Entry 5CNU (X-ray diffraction, 3.40 A resolution); this record covers chains A and B of the 8 polymer chains in the assembly.

== Chain A (and B) ==
Molecule: Ribonucleoside-diphosphate reductase 1 subunit alpha
Source organism: Escherichia coli (strain K12)
Notes: EC 1.17.4.1; chain B of this document is another copy of the same molecule, construct and numbering; everything in this record applies to it too
UniProt: P00452 (RIR1_ECOLI); residue numbers follow UniProt; this construct covers 1-761
Sequence (761 residues; row label = number of the first residue in the row):
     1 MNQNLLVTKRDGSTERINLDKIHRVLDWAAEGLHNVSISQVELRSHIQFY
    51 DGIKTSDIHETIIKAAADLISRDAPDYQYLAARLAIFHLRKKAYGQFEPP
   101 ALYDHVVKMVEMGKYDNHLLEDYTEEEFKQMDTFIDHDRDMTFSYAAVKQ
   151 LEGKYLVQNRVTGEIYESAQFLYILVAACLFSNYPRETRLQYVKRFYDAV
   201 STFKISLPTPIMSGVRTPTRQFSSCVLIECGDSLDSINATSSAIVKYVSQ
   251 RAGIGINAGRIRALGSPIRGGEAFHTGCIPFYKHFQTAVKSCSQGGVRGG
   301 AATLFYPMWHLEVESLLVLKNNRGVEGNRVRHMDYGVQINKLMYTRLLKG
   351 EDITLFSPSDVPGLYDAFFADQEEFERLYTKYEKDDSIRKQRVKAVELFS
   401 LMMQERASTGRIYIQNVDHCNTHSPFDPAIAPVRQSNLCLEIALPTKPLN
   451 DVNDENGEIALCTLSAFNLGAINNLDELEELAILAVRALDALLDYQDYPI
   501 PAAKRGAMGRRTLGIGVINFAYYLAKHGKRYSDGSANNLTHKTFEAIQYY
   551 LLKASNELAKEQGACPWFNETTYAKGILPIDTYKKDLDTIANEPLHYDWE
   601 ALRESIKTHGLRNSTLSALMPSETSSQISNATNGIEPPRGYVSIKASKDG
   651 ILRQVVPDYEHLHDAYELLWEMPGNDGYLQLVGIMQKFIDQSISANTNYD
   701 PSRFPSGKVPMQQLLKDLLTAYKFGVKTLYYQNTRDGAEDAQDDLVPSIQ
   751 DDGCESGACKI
Not modelled in the structure: 1-4, 737-761 (chain B: 1-3, 737-761)
Curated features (UniProtKB/Swiss-Prot):
  - active site: Asn437 (Proton acceptor), Cys439 (Cysteine radical intermediate), Glu441 (Proton acceptor)
  - binding site (ATP): Lys9, Glu15 to Lys21, Thr55, Lys91
  - binding site (GDP): Thr209, Asn437, Glu441, Glu623 to Ser625
  - binding site (dTTP): Asp232 to Leu234, Arg262, Arg269
  - site: Cys225 (Important for hydrogen atom transfer), Cys462 (Important for hydrogen atom transfer), Tyr730 (Important for electron transfer), Tyr731 (Important for electron transfer), Cys754 (Interacts with thioredoxin/glutaredoxin), Cys759 (Interacts with thioredoxin/glutaredoxin)
  - modified residue: Lys283 (N6-acetyllysine)
  - natural variant: Met1 to Asn2 (deletion: In 15% of the chains), Met1 (deletion: In 30% of the chains)
  - mutagenesis: Glu441 (E441A/Q: Loss of activity; E441D: Decrease in activity), Tyr730 (Y730F: Loss of activity), Tyr731 (Y731F: Loss of activity)
Small-molecule neighbours:
  - ADP (adenosine-5'-diphosphate): Tyr155, Pro208, Thr209, Pro210, Ser224, Cys225, Ala252, Gly253, Arg298, Gly299, Gly300, Ala301, Asn437, Leu438, Cys439, Glu441, Leu464, Met620, Pro621, Ser622, Glu623, Thr624, Ser625
  - 2'-deoxyadenosine-5'-diphosphate (DAT): Val7, Lys9, Arg10, Glu15, Arg16, Ile17, Asn18, Lys21, Ile22, Val25, Thr55, Ile58, His59, Ile62, Phe87, Lys91
  - 2'-deoxyguanosine-5'-triphosphate (DGT), molecule 1: Asp232, Ser233, Leu234, Asp235, Ile237, Ile261, Arg262, Pro267, Ile268, Arg269, Ala273, Phe274, His275, Thr276, Phe281
  - 2'-deoxyguanosine-5'-triphosphate (DGT), molecule 2: Ser249, Ser291, Cys292, Gln294
What the authors report for this chain:
  - binding site for ADP: Arg298, Gly299
  - binding site for 2'-deoxyguanosine-5'-triphosphate: Asp232, Leu234, Arg269, His275, Thr276, Cys292, Gln294
  - conformationally variable residues (loop rearrangement, side-chain flip): Ser293, Gln294
  - contacts within the chain: Ser293-Gly300 (hydrogen bond)
  - specificity-determining residues: Ser293, Gln294, Gly299
  - mutagenesis - R298A: decreased catalytic activity on ADP
  - mutagenesis - Q294A: unchanged catalytic activity on ADP/dGTP
  - catalytic residues: Cys225, Glu441 (citing earlier work)
  - mutagenesis - Q294A: increased catalytic activity on GDP/TTP

== How chain A and chain B interact ==
Contacting residue pairs (72):
  Lys114(A) - Gly270(B)  hydrogen bond (side chain-backbone)
  Gln158(A) - Gly271(B)
  Asn159(A) - Gly270(B)  hydrogen bond (side chain-backbone)
  Asn159(A) - Gly271(B)
  Arg160(A) - Gly271(B)  hydrogen bond (backbone-backbone)
  Arg160(A) - Glu272(B)
  Arg160(A) - Ala273(B)
  Arg160(A) - Phe274(B)
  Val161(A) - Gly265(B)
  Val161(A) - Pro267(B)  hydrophobic
  Val161(A) - Ala273(B)
  Pro218(A) - Glu272(B)
  Thr219(A) - Glu272(B)
  Leu234(A) - Val245(B)  hydrophobic
  Leu234(A) - Ser249(B)
  Leu234(A) - Cys292(B)  hydrophobic
  Asp235(A) - Lys246(B)  salt bridge
  Asn238(A) - Ser242(B)  hydrogen bond (side chain-backbone)
  Asn238(A) - Val245(B)
  Asn238(A) - Lys246(B)
  Ser241(A) - His284(B)  hydrogen bond
  Ser242(A) - Asn238(B)  hydrogen bond (backbone-side chain)
  Ser242(A) - Ser242(B)
  Val245(A) - Leu234(B)  hydrophobic
  Val245(A) - Asn238(B)
  Lys246(A) - Asp235(B)  salt bridge
  Lys246(A) - Asn238(B)
  Ser249(A) - Leu234(B)
  Gly265(A) - Val161(B)
  Pro267(A) - Val161(B)  hydrophobic
  Arg269(A) - Ser249(B)  hydrogen bond (side chain-backbone)
  Gly270(A) - Lys114(B)  hydrogen bond (backbone-side chain)
  Gly270(A) - Asn159(B)  hydrogen bond (backbone-side chain)
  Gly271(A) - Gln158(B)
  Gly271(A) - Asn159(B)
  Gly271(A) - Arg160(B)  hydrogen bond (backbone-backbone)
  Glu272(A) - Arg160(B)
  Glu272(A) - Pro218(B)
  Glu272(A) - Thr219(B)
  Ala273(A) - Arg160(B)
  Ala273(A) - Gly295(B)
  Phe274(A) - Arg160(B)
  Phe274(A) - Val161(B)  hydrophobic
  Phe274(A) - Gly295(B)  hydrogen bond (backbone-backbone)
  Thr276(A) - Ser291(B)
  Thr276(A) - Gln294(B)
  Thr276(A) - Gly295(B)
  Pro280(A) - Lys290(B)
  Pro280(A) - Ser291(B)
  Phe281(A) - Ser291(B)
  Lys283(A) - Thr287(B)
  His284(A) - Ser241(B)  hydrogen bond
  His284(A) - His284(B)
  His284(A) - Thr287(B)  hydrogen bond
  His284(A) - Ala288(B)  hydrogen bond (side chain-backbone)
  Thr287(A) - Lys283(B)
  Thr287(A) - His284(B)  hydrogen bond
  Thr287(A) - Thr287(B)  hydrogen bond
  Ala288(A) - His284(B)  hydrogen bond (backbone-side chain)
  Lys290(A) - Pro280(B)
  Ser291(A) - Thr276(B)
  Ser291(A) - Pro280(B)
  Ser291(A) - Phe281(B)
  Gln294(A) - Thr276(B)
  Gly295(A) - Ala273(B)
  Gly295(A) - Phe274(B)  hydrogen bond (backbone-backbone)
  Glu326(A) - Glu326(B)
  Arg331(A) - Glu326(B)  salt bridge
  His332(A) - Glu326(B)  salt bridge
  Asp451(A) - Asn453(B)  hydrogen bond
  Val452(A) - Val452(B)  hydrophobic
  Asn453(A) - Asp451(B)
Also at the interface, not in a pair above, chain A (43 interface residues in all): Gly113, Gln250, Cys292
Also at the interface, not in a pair above, chain B (41 interface residues in all): Gly113, Arg269, Gly296

== Summary ==
Chain A and chain B form an interface of 43 and 41 residues respectively; the contacts include 19 hydrogen
bonds and 4 salt bridges. Among the polar pairs are Asp235(A)-Lys246(B), Arg331(A)-Glu326(B) and
His332(A)-Glu326(B). The paper reports catalytic residues Cys225(A) and Glu441(A); R298A of chain A reduces
catalytic activity on ADP.
Both chains are Ribonucleoside-diphosphate reductase 1 subunit alpha (Escherichia coli (strain K12)). Entry
5CNU (Crystal structure of the dATP inhibited E. coli class Ia ribonucleotide reductase complex bound to ADP
...) was determined by X-ray diffraction, deposited together with 5CNS, 5CNT and 5CNV.
